8P8V - chains 3 and l of the 59 polymer chains in the assembly; structure by electron microscopy, 8.70 A resolution (very low resolution: no residue pairs are listed; an interface is given only as per-side residue counts).

== Chain 3 ==
Molecule: 23S ribosomal RNA
Source organism: Mycoplasmoides pneumoniae M129
Sequence (2907 nucleotides; each row starts with the number of its first residue):
     1 UACAAUAAGUUACUAAGGGCUUAUGGUGGAUGCCUUGGCACUAAUAGGCG
    51 AUGAAGGACGUGUUAACCUGCGAUAAGCUUCGGGUAGGUGGUAAGAACCU
   101 CAGAUCCGGAGAUUUCCGAAUGGAGCAAUCCGGUAGUUGGAAACAGCUAU
   151 CAUUAAUUGAUGAAUAAAUAGUCAAUUAAAGCAAUACGUGGUGAAGUGAA
   201 ACAUCUCAGUAGCCACAGGAAAAGAAAACGAAUGUGAUUCCGUGUGUAGU
   251 GGCGAGCGAAAGCGGAACAGGCCAAACUUAUCAUUAGAUAGGGGUUGUAG
   301 GGCUUGCAAUGUGGACUUGAAAACGAUAGAAGAAGCUGUUGGAAAGCAGC
   351 GCGCAAAAGGGUGAUAGCCCCGUAUUUGAAAUUGUUUUCAUACCUAGCGA
   401 GAUCCCUGAGUAGCUCGGAAAACGUUAUUUUGAGUGAAUCUGCCCAGACC
   451 AUUGGGUAAGCCUAAAUACUAAUUAGUGACCGAUAGCGAAACAGUACCGU
   501 GAGGGAAAGGUGAAAAGAACCCAGAGAUGGGAGUGAAAUAGAUUCUGAAA
   551 CCAUAUGCCUACAACGUGUCAGAGCACAUUAAUGUGUGAUGGCGUGCGUU
   601 UUGAAGUAUGAGCCGGCGAGUUAUGAUAGCAAGCGUUAGUUAACCAGGAG
   651 AUGGGGAGCUGUAGCGAAAGCGAGUUUUAAAAGAGCGUUUGUUUGUUAUU
   701 AUAGACCCGAAACGGGUUGAGCUAGUCAUGAGCAGGUUGAAGGUUGAGUA
   751 ACAUCAACUGGAGGACCGAACCGACUCUCGUUGAAACGAUAGCGGAUGAC
   801 UUGUGAUUAGGGGUGAAAUUCCAAUCGAAAUCCGUGAUAGCUGGUUCUCG
   851 UCGAAAUAGCUUUAAGGCUAGCGUGAGAUCACAAAUAAGUGGAGGUAAAG
   901 CUACUGAAUGUAUGAUGGCGCCACCUAGGCGUACUGAAUACAAUUAAACU
   951 CUGAAUGCCAUUUAUUUUAUUCUCGCAGUCAGACAGUGGGGGAUAAGCUU
  1001 CAUUGUCAAGAGGGGAAGAGCCCAGAUCAUUAAAUAAGGUCCCCAAAAUA
  1051 UACUAAGUGGAAAAGGAUGUGAAAGUGCUAAAACAGCAAGGAUGUUGGCU
  1101 UAGAAGCAGCCAUCGUUUAAAGAGUGCGUAACAGCUCACUUGUCGAGUGU
  1151 UUUUGCGCCGAAGAUGUAACGGGGCUAAGUAUAUUACCGAAUUUAUGGAU
  1201 AAGAUUUAUAUCUUGUGGUAGACGAGCGUUGUAUUGGAGUUGAAGUCAAA
  1251 GCGUGAGCAUUGGUGGAUCCAAUACAAGUGAGAAUGCCGGCAUGAGUAAC
  1301 GCUUGGGAGUGAGAAUCUCCCAAACCGAUUGACUAAGGUUUCCUGGACCA
  1351 GGGUCGUCCUUCCAGGGUUAGUCUGGACCUAAGCUGAGGCUGAAAAGCGU
  1401 AGGCGAUGGACAACAGGUUAAUAUUCCUGUACUUACAGUUAGACUGAUGG
  1451 AGUGACAAAGAAGGUUUUCCACCCCCAUAAUUGGAUUUGGGGAUAAAUCA
  1501 UAAGGUGGUACAAUAGGCAAAUCCGUUGUGCAUAACAUUGAGUGAUGAUG
  1551 UCGAGUGAAUGAGUGAUCAAGUAGCGAAGGUGGUAUUAAUCAUGCUUUCA
  1601 AGAAAAGCUUCUAGGGUUAAUCUAGCUGUAACCAGUACCGAGAACGAACA
  1651 CACGUAGUCAAGGAGAGGAUCCUAAGGUUAGCGAGUGAACUAUAGCCAAG
  1701 GAACUCUGCAAAUUAACCCCGUAAGUUAGCGAGAAGGGGUGCUUAUGUAA
  1751 AAGUAAGCCGCAGUGAAGAACGAGGGGGGACUGUUUAACUAAAACACAAC
  1801 UCUAUGCCAAACCGUAAGGUGAUGUAUAUGGGGUGACACCUGCCCAGUGC
  1851 UGGAAGGUUAAAGAAGGAGGUUAGCGCAAGCGAAGCUUUUAACUGAAGCC
  1901 CCAGUGAACGGCGGCCGUAACUAUAACGGUCCUAAGGUAGCGAAAUUCCU
  1951 AGUCGGGUAAAUUCCGUCCCGCUUGAAUGGUGUAACCAUCUCUUGACUGU
  2001 CUCGGCUAUAGACUCGGUGAAAUCCAGGUACGGGUGAAGACACCCGUUAG
  2051 GCGCAACGGGACGGAAAGACCCCGUGAAGCUUUACUGUAGCUUAAUAUUG
  2101 AUCAGGACAUUAUCAUGUAGAGAAUAGGUAGGAGCAAUCGAUGCAAGUUC
  2151 GCUAGGACUUGUUGAUGCGAAAGGUGGAAUACUACCCUUGGUUGUGUGCU
  2201 GUUCUAAUUGGUAACUGUUAUCCAGUUUCAAGACAGUGUUAGGUGGGCAG
  2251 UUUGACUGGGGCGGUCGCCUCCUAAAAGGUAACGGAGGCGUACAAAGGUA
  2301 CCUUCAGUACGGUUGGAAAUCGUAUGUAGAGUGUAAUGGUGUAAGGGUGC
  2351 UUGACUGUGAGACAUACAGGUCGAACAGGUGAGAAAUCAGGUCAUAGUGA
  2401 UCCGGUGGUCCAGUAUGGAAUGGCCAUCGCUCAACGGAUAAAAGCUACUC
  2451 CGGGGAUAACAGGCUGAUACUGCCCAAGAGUUCAUAUCGACGGCAGUGUU
  2501 UGGCACCUCGAUGUCGACUCAUCUCAUCCUCGAGCUGAAGCAGGUUCGAA
  2551 GGGUUCGGCUGUUCGCCGAUUAAAGAGAUACGUGAGUUGGGUUCAAACCG
  2601 UCGUGAGACAGGUUGGUCCCUAUCUAUUGUGCCCGUAGGAAGAUUGAAGA
  2651 GUGUUGCUUCUAGUACGAGAGGACCGAAGCGAGGACACCUCUUAUGCUCC
  2701 AGUUGUAGCGCCAGCUGCACCGCUGGGUAGUAACGUGUCUAUUAGAUAAA
  2751 CGCUGAAAGCAUCUAAGUGUGAAACUAUCUCAAAGAUUAAUCUUCCCAUU
  2801 UCGCAAGAAAGUAAGAGCCGUCAAAGACGAUGACGUUGAUAGGUUACAGG
  2851 UGUAAGCAUAGUGAUAUGUUGAGCUGAGUAAUACUAAUUGCUCGAGGACU
  2901 UAUUGGA
Unresolved in the structure: 1-7, 2901-2907
Modified positions: 1MG (1N-methylguanosine-5'-monophosphate) at position 783; OMG (o2'-methylguanosine-5'-monophosphate) at position 2259; 2MA (2-methyladenosine-5'-monophosphate) at position 2511
Bound ions: Mg2+ site 1: A16, G17; Mg2+ site 2 near U197 (its only coordinating residue here); Mg2+ site 3: A201, C202; Mg2+ site 4 near A222 (its only coordinating residue here); Mg2+ site 5 near A331 (its only coordinating residue here); Mg2+ site 6 near A333 (its only coordinating residue here); Mg2+ site 7 near A366 (its only coordinating residue here); Mg2+ site 8: U428, C445; Mg2+ site 9 near G442 (its only coordinating residue here); Mg2+ site 10: G447, A2415; Mg2+ site 11 near A458 (its only coordinating residue here); Mg2+ site 12: U484, A508; 139 more Mg2+ sites not listed; 1 more K+ sites not listed
Ligand contacts: chloramphenicol (CLM): G2068, A2069, A2459, C2460, 2MA_2511, U2512, G2513, U2514, U2593

== Chain l ==
Protein: 50S ribosomal protein L16
Source organism: Mycoplasmoides pneumoniae M129
UniProtKB: P41204 (RL16_MYCPN); numbering as in UniProt (aligned over 1-139)
Amino-acid sequence (139 residues; row label = number of the first residue in the row):
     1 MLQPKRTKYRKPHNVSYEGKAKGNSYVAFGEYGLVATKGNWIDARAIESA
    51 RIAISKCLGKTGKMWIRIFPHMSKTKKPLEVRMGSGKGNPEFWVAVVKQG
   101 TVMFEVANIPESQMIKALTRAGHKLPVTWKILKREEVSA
Unresolved in the structure: 137-139

== How chain 3 and chain l interact ==
At this resolution (9 A) residue pairs are not listed: 48 residues of chain 3 and 55 of chain l lie at the interface.

== Summary ==
48 residues of chain 3 and 55 residues of chain l are in contact. Ligands of chain 3: chloramphenicol. A16(3)
and G17(3) form the Mg2+ site 1. A201(3) and C202(3) coordinate Mg2+ site 3.
Chain 3 is 23S ribosomal RNA and chain l is 50S ribosomal protein L16, both from Mycoplasmoides pneumoniae
M129; the structure, Mycoplasma pneumoniae di-ribosome in chloramphenicol-treated cells (leading 70S), was
determined by electron microscopy (same publication as 8P6P, 8P7X, 8P7Y, 8P8B and 8P8W).
